Entry 7XHT (electron microscopy, 2.55 A resolution); this record covers chains D and A of the 4 polymer chains in the assembly.

Chain D:
Molecule: 14-nt DNA strand
Sequence (14 nucleotides; numbered 0 to 13; the number before each row is that of its first residue; numbering starts at 0):
     0 GAAGAAAACC ATTC
Disordered / not traced: 12-13

Chain A:
Name: OgeuIscB
Amino-acid sequence (496 residues; row label = number of the first residue in the row; note: 1 number in that range is skipped by the numbering (no residue carries it; nothing is unmodelled there)):
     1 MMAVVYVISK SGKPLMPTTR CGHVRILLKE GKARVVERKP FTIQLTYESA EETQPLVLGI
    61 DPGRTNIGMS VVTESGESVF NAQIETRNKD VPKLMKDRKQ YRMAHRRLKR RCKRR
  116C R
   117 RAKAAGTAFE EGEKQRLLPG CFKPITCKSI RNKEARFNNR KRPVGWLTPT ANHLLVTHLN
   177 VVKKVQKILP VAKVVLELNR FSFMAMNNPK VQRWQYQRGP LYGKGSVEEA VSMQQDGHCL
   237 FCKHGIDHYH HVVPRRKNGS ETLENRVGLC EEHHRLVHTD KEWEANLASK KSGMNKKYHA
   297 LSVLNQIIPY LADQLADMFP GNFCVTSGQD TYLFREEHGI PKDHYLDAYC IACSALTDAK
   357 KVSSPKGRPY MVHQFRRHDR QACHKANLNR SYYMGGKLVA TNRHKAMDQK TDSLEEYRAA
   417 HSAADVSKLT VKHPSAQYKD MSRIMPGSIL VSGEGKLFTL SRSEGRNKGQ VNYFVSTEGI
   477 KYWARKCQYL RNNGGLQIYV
Disordered / not traced: 1-2, 199-296, 496
Bound ions: Mg2+: Asp61, Glu193
Reported in the primary citation:
  - catalytic residues: Asp61, Glu193, His340, Asp343
  - Mg2+ coordination: Asp61
  - binding site for the 228-nt RNA strand: Tyr101, His105, Leu108, Arg152, Asn154, Asn155, Arg373, His374, Arg376, Gln377, Ala378, Cys379, Arg487, Asn488, Asn489
  - binding site for the 49-nt DNA strand: Ala382, Glu460, Tyr469, Trp479
  - binding site for the 14-nt DNA strand (chain D): His380, Gly461, Arg462
  - mutagenesis - H380A, W479A: decreased catalytic activity
  - specificity-determining residues: Gly461, Arg462
  - mutagenesis - G461P, Y469A: abolished catalytic activity

Interface between chain D and chain A:
Residue-residue contacts (17):
  DG0(D) with His380(A), hydrogen bond to the base; Arg458(A), sugar contact
  DA1(D) with His380(A), hydrogen bond to the base; Arg439(A), salt bridge to the phosphate; Pro442(A), phosphate contact; Arg458(A), phosphate contact; Ser459(A), hydrogen bond to the phosphate
  DA2(D) with His380(A), hydrogen bond to the sugar; Gln433(A), phosphate contact; Tyr434(A), sugar contact; Lys435(A), phosphate contact; Asp436(A), hydrogen bond to the phosphate; Gly461(A), hydrogen bond to the base; Arg462(A), salt bridge to the phosphate
  DG3(D) with Gln433(A), sugar contact; Gly461(A), base contact; Arg462(A), hydrogen bond to the base
Other interface residues (no listed pair), chain A (13 interface residues in all): Lys381, Glu460

Summary:
4 residues of chain D face 13 of chain A across their interface; the contacts include 7 hydrogen bonds and 2
salt bridges. Among the polar pairs are DG0(D)-His380(A), DA1(D)-His380(A) and DA2(D)-Gly461(A). From the
paper: catalytic residues Asp61(A), Glu193(A) and His340(A) among others; H380A and W479A of chain A reduce
catalytic activity; 4 substitutions were tested in all.
Here chain D is a 14-nt DNA strand and chain A is OgeuIscB. Entry 7XHT (Structure of the OgeuIscB-omega
RNA-target DNA complex) was determined by electron microscopy.
